PDB entry 8OZG | electron microscopy, 3.37 A resolution | chains M and O of the 16 polymer chains in the assembly

[Chain M]
Name: Piwi domain-containing protein
From: Maribacter polysiphoniae
UniProtKB: A0A316E3U6 (A0A316E3U6_9FLAO); numbering as in UniProt (aligned over 1-507)
Sequence (507 residues; numbered 1 to 507; the number before each row is that of its first residue):
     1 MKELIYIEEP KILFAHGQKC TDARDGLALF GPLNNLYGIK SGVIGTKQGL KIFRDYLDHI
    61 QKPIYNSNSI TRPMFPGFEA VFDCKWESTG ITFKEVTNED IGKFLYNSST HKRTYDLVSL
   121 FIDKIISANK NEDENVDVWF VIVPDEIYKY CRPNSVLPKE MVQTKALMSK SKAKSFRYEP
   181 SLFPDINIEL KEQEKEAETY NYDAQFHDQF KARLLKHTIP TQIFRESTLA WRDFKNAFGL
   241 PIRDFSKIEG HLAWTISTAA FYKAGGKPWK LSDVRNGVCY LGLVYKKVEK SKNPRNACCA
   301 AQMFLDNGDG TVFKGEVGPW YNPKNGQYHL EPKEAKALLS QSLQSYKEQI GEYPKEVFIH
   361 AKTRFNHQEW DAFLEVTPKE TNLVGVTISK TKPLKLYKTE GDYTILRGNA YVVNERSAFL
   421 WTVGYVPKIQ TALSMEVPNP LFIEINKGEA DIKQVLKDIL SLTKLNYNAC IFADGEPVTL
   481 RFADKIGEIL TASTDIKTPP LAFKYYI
Not modelled in the structure: 165-198

[Chain O]
Molecule: 18-nt RNA strand
Sequence (18 nucleotides; each row starts with the number of its first residue):
     1 UUUUUUUUUU UUUUUUUU

[Interface between chain M and chain O]
Pairs across the interface - 43 pairs, chain M then chain O:
  Tyr148(M) - U1(O)  base contact
  Gln205(M) - U1(O)  hydrogen bond to the base
  His207(M) - U1(O)  salt bridge to the phosphate
  Lys211(M) - U1(O)  salt bridge to the phosphate
  Gln222(M) - U1(O)  hydrogen bond to the phosphate
  Gln222(M) - U2(O)  sugar contact
  Ile223(M) - U1(O)  phosphate contact
  Phe224(M) - U2(O)  phosphate contact
  Arg225(M) - U1(O)  hydrogen bond to the sugar
  Arg225(M) - U2(O)  salt bridge to the phosphate
  Thr228(M) - U2(O)  hydrogen bond to the phosphate
  Arg243(M) - U2(O)  base contact
  Phe245(M) - U2(O)  base contact
  Leu252(M) - U2(O)  base contact
  Thr255(M) - U2(O)  hydrogen bond to the base
  Ile256(M) - U2(O)  sugar contact
  Lys263(M) - U1(O)  phosphate contact
  Lys324(M) - U13(O)  phosphate contact
  Lys324(M) - U14(O)  salt bridge to the phosphate
  Asn325(M) - U12(O)  hydrogen bond to the sugar
  Gly326(M) - U13(O)  hydrogen bond to the sugar
  Lys390(M) - U6(O)  salt bridge to the phosphate
  Lys395(M) - U7(O)  salt bridge to the phosphate
  Leu433(M) - U5(O)  sugar contact
  Ser434(M) - U5(O)  sugar contact
  Met435(M) - U5(O)  hydrogen bond to the sugar
  Glu436(M) - U6(O)  hydrogen bond to the sugar
  Val437(M) - U6(O)  phosphate contact
  Asn439(M) - U6(O)  phosphate contact
  Asn439(M) - U7(O)  hydrogen bond to the phosphate
  Asn466(M) - U4(O)  phosphate contact
  Asn468(M) - U1(O)  phosphate contact
  Asn468(M) - U3(O)  hydrogen bond to the phosphate
  Ala469(M) - U3(O)  sugar contact
  Ile471(M) - U4(O)  sugar contact
  Asp474(M) - U4(O)  phosphate contact
  Asp474(M) - U5(O)  phosphate contact
  Gly475(M) - U5(O)  hydrogen bond to the phosphate
  Glu476(M) - U5(O)  phosphate contact
  Arg481(M) - U4(O)  phosphate contact
  Arg481(M) - U5(O)  salt bridge to the phosphate
  Ile507(M) - U1(O)  phosphate contact
  Ile507(M) - U3(O)  phosphate contact
Interface residues without a listed pair, chain M (38 interface residues in all): Val423, Pro438, Tyr506

[Summary]
Chain M and chain O form an interface of 38 and 10 residues respectively, with 12 hydrogen bonds and 7 salt
bridges. Polar pairs include Gln205(M)-U1(O), Thr255(M)-U2(O) and Arg225(M)-U1(O).
Here chain M is Piwi domain-containing protein (Maribacter polysiphoniae) and chain O is an 18-nt RNA strand.
Entry 8OZG (cryoEM structure of SPARTA complex Tetramer Post-NAD cleavage-1) was determined by electron
microscopy (same publication as 8OZ6, 8OZC, 8OZD, 8OZE, 8OZF and 8OZI).
